Entry 8RIR (X-ray diffraction, 3.72 A resolution); this record covers chains A and B.

Chain A (and B):
Molecule: Zinc finger and BTB domain-containing protein 8A.1-A
From: Xenopus laevis
Notes: chain B of this document is another copy of the same molecule, construct and numbering; everything in this record applies to it too
UniProt: Q0IH98 (ZB8AA_XENLA); numbering as in UniProt (aligned over 1-147)
Chain sequence (156 residues; numbered -1 to 154; the number before each row is that of its first residue; numbers below 1 keep their minus sign (Met-1 is residue -1)):
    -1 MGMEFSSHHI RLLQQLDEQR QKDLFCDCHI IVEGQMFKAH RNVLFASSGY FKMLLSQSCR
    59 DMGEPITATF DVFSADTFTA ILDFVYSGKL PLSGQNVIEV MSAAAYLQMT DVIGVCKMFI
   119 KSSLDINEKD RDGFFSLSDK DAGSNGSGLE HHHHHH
Not modelled in the structure: -1 to 3, 127-154 (chain B: -1 to 4, 127-154)
Differences from the reference sequence: initiating methionine (-1); expression tag (0, 148-154); engineered mutation Ala103 (Ser in Q0IH98)
Reported in the primary citation:
  - mutagenesis - S103A: decreased binding to interdimer interactions

How chain A and chain B interact:
Pairs across the interface - 53 pairs, chain A then chain B:
  His6(A) with Leu11(B); Phe82(B); Val83(B), hydrogen bond (side chain-backbone); Gly86(B)
  His7(A) with His7(B); Ile8(B); Leu11(B); Ser85(B)
  Ile8(A) with His7(B)
  Leu10(A) with Leu11(B), hydrophobic; Ala44(B), hydrophobic; Ser45(B)
  Leu11(A) with His7(B); Leu10(B), hydrophobic
  Gln13(A) with Ala44(B)
  Leu14(A) with Asn40(B)
  Gln17(A) with Asn40(B), hydrogen bond (side chain-backbone); Phe43(B); Ala44(B)
  Leu22(A) with Phe43(B), hydrophobic
  Phe23(A) with Arg39(B); Asn40(B); Phe43(B), hydrophobic; Leu53(B); Cys57(B), hydrogen bond (backbone-backbone); Met60(B), hydrophobic
  Cys24(A) with Met60(B)
  His38(A) with Asn40(B)
  Arg39(A) with Phe23(B)
  Asn40(A) with Leu14(B); Gln17(B), hydrogen bond (backbone-side chain); His38(B); Asn40(B), hydrogen bond
  Val41(A) with Leu10(B), hydrophobic
  Phe43(A) with Gln17(B); Leu22(B), hydrophobic; Phe23(B), hydrophobic
  Ala44(A) with Leu10(B), hydrophobic; Gln13(B); Gln17(B)
  Ser45(A) with Leu10(B)
  Cys57(A) with Leu22(B), hydrophobic; Phe23(B), hydrogen bond (backbone-backbone)
  Arg58(A) with Lys20(B), hydrogen bond (side chain-backbone); Asp21(B), hydrogen bond (side chain-backbone)
  Met60(A) with Phe23(B), hydrophobic; Cys24(B); Gly61(B)
  Gly61(A) with Met60(B)
  Phe82(A) with His6(B)
  Val83(A) with His6(B), hydrogen bond (backbone-side chain)
  Ser85(A) with His7(B), hydrogen bond (backbone-side chain)
  Gly86(A) with His6(B)
Also at the interface, not in a pair above, chain A (31 interface residues in all): Asp25, Leu53, Ser56, Glu62, Asp109
Also at the interface, not in a pair above, chain B (29 interface residues in all): Val41, Ser56

In short:
31 residues of chain A face 29 of chain B across their interface, with 10 hydrogen bonds. Among the polar
pairs are His6(A)-Val83(B), Gln17(A)-Asn40(B) and Asn40(A)-Asn40(B). From the paper: S103A of chain A reduces
binding to interdimer interactions.
Chain A and chain B are both Zinc finger and BTB domain-containing protein 8A.1-A (Xenopus laevis); the
structure, S103A mutant of the BTB domain of ZBTB8A from Xenopus laevis, was determined by X-ray diffraction,
deposited together with 8P2N, 8P2O and 8RIT.
